PDB entry 5D3G | X-ray diffraction, 2.30 A resolution | chains A and B of the 3 polymer chains in the assembly

Chain A:
Molecule: HIV-1 REVERSE TRANSCRIPTASE P66 subunit
Source organism: Human immunodeficiency virus type 1 group M subtype B (isolate BH10)
Notes: EC 2.7.7.49
Reference sequence: P03366 (POL_HV1B1); residues 1-555 here correspond to UniProt positions 600-1154 (UniProt number = residue number + 599)
Sequence (555 residues; numbered 1 to 555; the number before each row is that of its first residue):
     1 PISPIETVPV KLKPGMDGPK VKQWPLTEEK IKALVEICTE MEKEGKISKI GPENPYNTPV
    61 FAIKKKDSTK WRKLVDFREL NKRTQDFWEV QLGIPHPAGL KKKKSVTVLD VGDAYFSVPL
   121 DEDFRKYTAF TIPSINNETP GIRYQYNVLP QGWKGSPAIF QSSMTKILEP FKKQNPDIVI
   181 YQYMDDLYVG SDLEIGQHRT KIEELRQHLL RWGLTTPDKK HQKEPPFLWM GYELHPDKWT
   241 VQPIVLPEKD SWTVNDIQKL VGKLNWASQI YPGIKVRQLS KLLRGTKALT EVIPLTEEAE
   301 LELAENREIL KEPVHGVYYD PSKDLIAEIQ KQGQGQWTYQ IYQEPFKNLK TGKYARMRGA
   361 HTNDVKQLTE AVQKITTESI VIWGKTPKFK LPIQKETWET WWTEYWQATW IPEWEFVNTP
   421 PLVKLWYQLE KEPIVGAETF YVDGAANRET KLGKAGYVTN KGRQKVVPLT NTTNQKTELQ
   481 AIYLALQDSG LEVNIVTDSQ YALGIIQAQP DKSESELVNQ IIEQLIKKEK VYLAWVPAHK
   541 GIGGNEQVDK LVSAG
Disordered / not traced: 554-555
Differences from the reference sequence: engineered mutation Ser280 (Cys879 in P03366)
Curated features (UniProtKB/Swiss-Prot):
  - region: Phe227 to His235 (RT 'primer grip')
  - motif: Trp398 to Trp414 (Tryptophan repeat motif)
  - binding site (Mg(2+)): Asp110, Asp185, Asp186, Asp443, Glu478, Asp498, Asp549
  - site: Trp401 (Essential for RT p66/p51 heterodimerization), Trp414 (Essential for RT p66/p51 heterodimerization), Phe440, Tyr441 (Cleavage)
What the authors report for this chain:
  - binding site for DNA aptamer: Glu89, Gln91 to Pro95, Gly152, Gln161, Tyr183, Thr473, Asn474, Gln475, Glu478, Tyr501
  - contacts within the chain: Glu89-Gln161 (water-mediated contact)
  - catalytic residues: Asp110, Asp185, Asp186

Chain B:
Molecule: HIV-1 REVERSE TRANSCRIPTASE P51 subunit
Source organism: Human immunodeficiency virus type 1 group M subtype B (isolate BH10)
Notes: EC 2.7.7.49
Reference sequence: P03366 (POL_HV1B1); residues 1-428 here correspond to UniProt positions 600-1027 (UniProt number = residue number + 599)
Sequence (444 residues; numbered -15 to 428; the number before each row is that of its first residue; numbers below 1 keep their minus sign (Met-15 is residue -15)):
   -15 MAHHHHHHAL EVLFQGPISP IETVPVKLKP GMDGPKVKQW PLTEEKIKAL VEICTEMEKE
    45 GKISKIGPEN PYNTPVFAIK KKDSTKWRKL VDFRELNKRT QDFWEVQLGI PHPAGLKKKK
   105 SVTVLDVGDA YFSVPLDEDF RKYTAFTIPS INNETPGIRY QYNVLPQGWK GSPAIFQSSM
   165 TKILEPFKKQ NPDIVIYQYM DDLYVGSDLE IGQHRTKIEE LRQHLLRWGL TTPDKKHQKE
   225 PPFLWMGYEL HPDKWTVQPI VLPEKDSWTV NDIQKLVGKL NWASQIYPGI KVRQLSKLLR
   285 GTKALTEVIP LTEEAELELA ENREILKEPV HGVYYDPSKD LIAEIQKQGQ GQWTYQIYQE
   345 PFKNLKTGKY ARMRGAHTND VKQLTEAVQK ITTESIVIWG KTPKFKLPIQ KETWETWWTE
   405 YWQATWIPEW EFVNTPPLVK LWYQ
Disordered / not traced: -15 to 3, 216-225
Differences from the reference sequence: initiating methionine (-15); expression tag (-14 to 0); engineered mutation Ser280 (Cys879 in P03366)
Curated features (UniProtKB/Swiss-Prot):
  - region: Phe227 to His235 (RT 'primer grip')
  - motif: Trp398 to Trp414 (Tryptophan repeat motif)
  - binding site (Mg(2+)): Asp110, Asp185, Asp186
  - site (Essential for RT p66/p51 heterodimerization): Trp401, Trp414

Chain A / chain B interface:
Pairs across the interface (124):
  Val8(A) - Glu53(B)
  Pro9(A) - Glu53(B)
  Gln85(A) - Glu53(B)  hydrogen bond (side chain-backbone)
  Asp86(A) - Lys20(B)  salt bridge
  Asp86(A) - Pro55(B)
  Phe87(A) - Pro52(B)
  Phe87(A) - Glu53(B)
  Trp88(A) - Lys20(B)
  Trp88(A) - Val21(B)
  Trp88(A) - Lys22(B)
  Trp88(A) - Pro52(B)  hydrogen bond (backbone-backbone)
  Trp88(A) - Asn54(B)
  Trp88(A) - Pro55(B)
  Trp88(A) - Asn57(B)
  Trp88(A) - Thr131(B)
  Trp88(A) - Arg143(B)
  Val90(A) - Pro140(B)
  Val90(A) - Gly141(B)  hydrogen bond (backbone-backbone)
  Val90(A) - Arg143(B)
  Leu92(A) - Asn137(B)
  Gly93(A) - Asn137(B)  hydrogen bond (backbone-side chain)
  Ile94(A) - Asn137(B)
  Pro95(A) - Asn136(B)
  Pro95(A) - Asn137(B)
  His96(A) - Asn136(B)  hydrogen bond (backbone-side chain)
  Gly99(A) - Asn136(B)
  Leu100(A) - Asn136(B)
  Ala158(A) - Pro52(B)
  Ser162(A) - Pro52(B)
  Thr165(A) - Pro140(B)
  Thr165(A) - Ile142(B)
  Glu169(A) - Lys49(B)  salt bridge
  Lys172(A) - Glu138(B)  salt bridge
  Lys172(A) - Thr139(B)  hydrogen bond
  Ile180(A) - Glu138(B)
  Tyr181(A) - Asn136(B)  hydrogen bond
  Tyr181(A) - Glu138(B)
  Gln182(A) - Glu138(B)  hydrogen bond (backbone-backbone)
  Gln182(A) - Pro140(B)
  Arg358(A) - Gln394(B)
  Arg358(A) - Glu396(B)  salt bridge
  Gln373(A) - Glu396(B)
  Gln373(A) - Thr397(B)  hydrogen bond
  Gln373(A) - Thr400(B)
  Thr376(A) - Trp401(B)
  Ile380(A) - Pro25(B)  hydrophobic
  Ile380(A) - Leu26(B)
  Ile380(A) - Thr27(B)
  Val381(A) - Pro25(B)  hydrophobic
  Val381(A) - Ile135(B)
  Val381(A) - Asn136(B)  hydrogen bond (backbone-backbone)
  Val381(A) - Asn137(B)
  Ile382(A) - Ile135(B)
  Ile382(A) - Asn136(B)
  Trp383(A) - Ile135(B)
  Gly384(A) - Thr27(B)
  Gly384(A) - Glu28(B)  hydrogen bond (backbone-backbone)
  Trp402(A) - Lys331(B)  hydrogen bond (backbone-side chain)
  Trp402(A) - His361(B)
  Trp402(A) - Thr362(B)
  Trp402(A) - Asp364(B)
  Tyr405(A) - Lys331(B)  hydrogen bond (backbone-side chain)
  Trp406(A) - Lys331(B)
  Trp406(A) - Asn418(B)  hydrogen bond
  Trp406(A) - Thr419(B)
  Trp406(A) - Pro420(B)  hydrophobic
  Trp406(A) - Pro421(B)
  Gln407(A) - Lys331(B)  hydrogen bond (backbone-side chain)
  Gln407(A) - Pro392(B)
  Gln407(A) - Ile393(B)  hydrogen bond (side chain-backbone)
  Gln407(A) - Gln394(B)  hydrogen bond
  Gln407(A) - Val417(B)
  Gln407(A) - Asn418(B)
  Ala408(A) - Asp364(B)
  Ala408(A) - Pro392(B)  hydrogen bond (backbone-backbone)
  Ala408(A) - Ile393(B)
  Thr409(A) - Asp364(B)  hydrogen bond (backbone-side chain)
  Trp410(A) - Thr362(B)
  Trp410(A) - Asn363(B)
  Trp410(A) - Val365(B)  hydrophobic
  Trp410(A) - Trp401(B)  hydrophobic
  Trp410(A) - Tyr405(B)
  Pro412(A) - Trp401(B)  hydrophobic
  Pro433(A) - Asn255(B)
  Pro433(A) - Leu289(B)  hydrophobic
  Pro433(A) - Thr290(B)
  Ile434(A) - Thr290(B)
  Val435(A) - Thr290(B)
  Thr439(A) - Lys287(B)
  Thr439(A) - Ala288(B)
  Thr439(A) - Leu289(B)  hydrogen bond (side chain-backbone)
  Tyr441(A) - Val254(B)
  Tyr441(A) - Gln258(B)
  Tyr441(A) - Thr286(B)
  Tyr441(A) - Lys287(B)  hydrogen bond (side chain-backbone)
  Tyr441(A) - Leu289(B)
  Thr459(A) - Thr286(B)
  Asn460(A) - Thr286(B)
  Asn460(A) - Lys287(B)
  Asn460(A) - Ala288(B)
  Asn494(A) - Leu289(B)
  Val496(A) - Leu289(B)  hydrophobic
  Gln500(A) - Leu422(B)
  Leu503(A) - Leu422(B)  hydrophobic
  Gly504(A) - Pro420(B)
  Gln507(A) - Leu422(B)
  Tyr532(A) - Asn255(B)  hydrogen bond
  Tyr532(A) - Lys259(B)
  Tyr532(A) - Leu289(B)  hydrophobic
  Trp535(A) - Val423(B)  hydrophobic
  Val536(A) - Gln258(B)
  Pro537(A) - Asn265(B)
  Lys540(A) - Asn265(B)  hydrogen bond
  Lys540(A) - Ser280(B)
  Gly541(A) - Ser280(B)
  Ile542(A) - Val261(B)  hydrophobic
  Ile542(A) - Leu283(B)
  Gly543(A) - Leu283(B)  hydrogen bond (backbone-backbone)
  Gly543(A) - Arg284(B)
  Gly543(A) - Gly285(B)
  Gly544(A) - Gly285(B)  hydrogen bond (backbone-backbone)
  Gly544(A) - Thr286(B)
  Gln547(A) - Arg284(B)  hydrogen bond (side chain-backbone)
  Gln547(A) - Thr286(B)
Other interface residues (no listed pair), chain A (74 interface residues in all): Gln91, Ile159, Gln161, Lys166, Val179, Thr377, Thr386, Glu399, Thr403, Glu432, Gly436, Val458, Ala534
Other interface residues (no listed pair), chain B (68 interface residues in all): Ile50, Gly51, Tyr56, Pro133, Gly262, Val276, Gly333, Trp337, Leu368

In short:
74 residues of chain A face 68 of chain B across their interface, with 26 hydrogen bonds and 4 salt bridges.
Among the polar pairs are Asp86(A)-Lys20(B), Glu169(A)-Lys49(B) and Lys172(A)-Glu138(B). From the paper:
catalytic residues Asp110(A), Asp185(A) and Asp186(A); a binding site for DNA aptamer at Glu89(A), Gln91(A)
and Gly152(A) among others.
Chain A is HIV-1 REVERSE TRANSCRIPTASE P66 subunit and chain B is HIV-1 REVERSE TRANSCRIPTASE P51 subunit,
both from Human immunodeficiency virus type 1 group M subtype B (isolate BH10); the structure, Structure of
HIV-1 Reverse Transcriptase Bound to a Novel 38-mer Hairpin Template-Primer DNA Aptamer, was determined by
X-ray diffraction.
